PDB entry 9BJC | X-ray diffraction, 2.22 A resolution | chains A and B

# Chain A
Protein: Cyclin-dependent kinase 2
Source organism: Homo sapiens
Notes: EC 2.7.11.22
Reference sequence: P24941 (CDK2_HUMAN); residues 1-298 here = UniProt positions 1-298
Chain sequence (299 residues; numbered 0 to 298; the number before each row is that of its first residue; numbering starts at 0):
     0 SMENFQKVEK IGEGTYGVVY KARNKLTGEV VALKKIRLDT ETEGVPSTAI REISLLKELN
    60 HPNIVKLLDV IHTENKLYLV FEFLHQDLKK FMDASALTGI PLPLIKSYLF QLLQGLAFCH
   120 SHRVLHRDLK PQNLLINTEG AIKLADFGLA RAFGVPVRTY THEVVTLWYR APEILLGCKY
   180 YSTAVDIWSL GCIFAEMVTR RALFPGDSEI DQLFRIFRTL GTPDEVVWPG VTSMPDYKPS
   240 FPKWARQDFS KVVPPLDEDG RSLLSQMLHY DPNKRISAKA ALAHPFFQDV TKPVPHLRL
Not modelled in the structure: 297-298
Modified / non-standard residues: Thr160 (phosphothreonine; TPO)
Sequence notes: expression tag (0)
Residues lining bound ligands: A1AQZ ((5aS,6S,7S)-3,7-dihydroxy-6-methoxy-1,4,6,9-tetramethyl-6,7-dihydrodibenzo[b,f][1,4]oxazepine-8,11(5aH,10H)-dione): Ile10, Gly11, Gly13, Val18, Ala31, Lys33, Val64, Phe80, Glu81, Phe82, Leu83, His84, Gln85, Asp86, Lys89, Gln131, Leu134, Ala144
Swiss-Prot annotation at these positions:
  - active site: Asp127 (Proton acceptor)
  - binding site (ATP): Ile10 to Val18, Lys33, Glu81 to Leu83, Asp86, Lys129 to Asn132, Asp145
  - binding site (Mg(2+)): Asn132, Asp145
  - site (CDK7 binding): Lys9, Lys88, Lys89, Leu166
  - modified residue: Met1 (N-acetylmethionine), Lys6 (N6-acetyllysine), Thr14 (Phosphothreonine), Tyr15 (Phosphotyrosine), Tyr19 (Phosphotyrosine), Thr160 (Phosphothreonine)
  - natural variant: Pro45 (P45L: In a glioblastoma multiforme sample)
  - mutagenesis: Lys9 (K9F: Reduced phosphorylation by CAK), Thr14 (T14A: 2-fold increase in activity), Tyr15 (Y15F: 2-fold increase in activity), Lys88 to Lys89 (Reduced phosphorylation by CAK), Thr160 (T160A: Abolishes activity), Leu166 (L166R: Reduced phosphorylation by CAK and reduced kinase activity)

# Chain B
Protein: G1/S-specific cyclin-E1
Source organism: Homo sapiens
Reference sequence: P24864 (CCNE1_HUMAN); residue numbers follow UniProt; this construct covers 96-378
Chain sequence (284 residues; numbered 95 to 378; the number before each row is that of its first residue):
    95 SIIAPSRGSP LPVLSWANRE EVWKIMLNKE KTYLRDQHFL EQHPLLQPKM RAILLDWLME
   155 VCEVYKLHRE TFYLAQDFFD RYMATQENVV KTLLQLIGIS SLFIAAKLEE IYPPKLHQFA
   215 YVTDGACSGD EILTMELMIM KALKWRLSPL TIVSWLNVYM QVAYLNDLHE VLLPQYPQQI
   275 FIQIAELLDL CVLDVDCLEF PYGILAASAL YHFSSSELMQ KVSGYQWCDI ENCVKWMVPF
   335 AMVIRETGSS KLKHFRGVAD EDAHNIQTHR DSLDLLDKAR AKKA
Not modelled in the structure: 95-100, 378
Sequence notes: expression tag (95)
Swiss-Prot annotation at these positions:
  - modified residue: Ser103 (Phosphoserine)

# Interface between chain A and chain B
Contacting residue pairs (74):
  Leu37(A) with Leu231(B), hydrophobic
  Thr41(A) with Leu210(B)
  Glu42(A) with Phe197(B); Lys201(B), hydrogen bond (backbone-side chain); Lys209(B); Leu210(B), hydrogen bond (side chain-backbone)
  Gly43(A) with Leu227(B); Glu230(B)
  Val44(A) with Lys201(B), hydrogen bond (backbone-side chain); Glu230(B), hydrogen bond (backbone-side chain); Leu231(B), hydrophobic; Met234(B), hydrophobic
  Ser46(A) with Lys201(B)
  Ile49(A) with Lys201(B); Leu202(B), hydrophobic; Met234(B), hydrophobic; Leu241(B), hydrophobic
  Arg50(A) with Lys201(B); Leu202(B), hydrogen bond (side chain-backbone); Glu204(B)
  Ile52(A) with Trp239(B), hydrophobic
  Ser53(A) with Trp239(B); Leu241(B); Ser242(B)
  Lys56(A) with Lys238(B); Arg240(B)
  Glu57(A) with Lys123(B); Tyr127(B), hydrogen bond; Arg240(B), salt bridge
  Val69(A) with Trp239(B), hydrophobic
  His71(A) with Leu231(B); Lys235(B), hydrogen bond
  Leu76(A) with Trp239(B), hydrophobic
  His119(A) with Trp110(B)
  Ser120(A) with Ala111(B); Val116(B); Ile119(B)
  His121(A) with Ile119(B)
  Arg122(A) with Met120(B), hydrogen bond; Leu244(B)
  Arg150(A) with Glu203(B), salt bridge; Glu204(B); Ile205(B)
  Phe152(A) with Trp110(B), hydrophobic; Leu266(B), hydrophobic
  Val154(A) with Asn251(B); Val252(B), hydrogen bond (backbone-backbone); Val265(B); Leu266(B), hydrophobic
  Pro155(A) with Asn251(B); Gln255(B); Leu266(B); Pro268(B), hydrophobic
  Val156(A) with Leu266(B), hydrogen bond (backbone-backbone); Pro268(B)
  Arg157(A) with His162(B); Glu203(B), salt bridge
  Thr158(A) with Ile205(B)
  Tyr159(A) with Ile205(B)
  Thr160(A) with Glu204(B); Ile205(B)
  Lys178(A) with Glu355(B), salt bridge; Asp356(B), salt bridge
  Tyr179(A) with Leu267(B), hydrophobic; Pro268(B); Asp356(B)
  Ser181(A) with Leu266(B)
  Thr182(A) with Trp110(B)
  Asn272(A) with Glu264(B), hydrogen bond
  Ser276(A) with Ser109(B), hydrogen bond (side chain-backbone); Trp110(B)
  Lys278(A) with Leu108(B); Ala111(B); Asn112(B)
Also at the interface, not in a pair above, chain A (38 interface residues in all): Glu40, Leu54, Gly153
Also at the interface, not in a pair above, chain B (43 interface residues in all): Pro208, Tyr270, Asn359

# Summary
Chain A and chain B form an interface of 38 and 43 residues respectively; the contacts include 12 hydrogen
bonds and 5 salt bridges. Polar contacts include Glu57(A)-Arg240(B), Arg150(A)-Glu203(B) and
Arg157(A)-Glu203(B). Chain A binds compound A1AQZ.
Here chain A is Cyclin-dependent kinase 2 and chain B is G1/S-specific cyclin-E1, both from Homo sapiens.
Entry 9BJC (Crystal structure of CDK2/Cyclin E1 in complex with XC208) was determined by X-ray diffraction.
